Entry 7VAP (electron microscopy, 3.00 A resolution); this record covers chains D and G of the 12 polymer chains in the assembly.

== Chain D ==
Name: V-type ATP synthase beta chain
Source organism: Thermus thermophilus HB8
UniProtKB: Q56404 (VATB_THET8); residue numbers follow UniProt; this construct covers 1-478
Amino-acid sequence (478 residues; numbered 1 to 478; the number before each row is that of its first residue):
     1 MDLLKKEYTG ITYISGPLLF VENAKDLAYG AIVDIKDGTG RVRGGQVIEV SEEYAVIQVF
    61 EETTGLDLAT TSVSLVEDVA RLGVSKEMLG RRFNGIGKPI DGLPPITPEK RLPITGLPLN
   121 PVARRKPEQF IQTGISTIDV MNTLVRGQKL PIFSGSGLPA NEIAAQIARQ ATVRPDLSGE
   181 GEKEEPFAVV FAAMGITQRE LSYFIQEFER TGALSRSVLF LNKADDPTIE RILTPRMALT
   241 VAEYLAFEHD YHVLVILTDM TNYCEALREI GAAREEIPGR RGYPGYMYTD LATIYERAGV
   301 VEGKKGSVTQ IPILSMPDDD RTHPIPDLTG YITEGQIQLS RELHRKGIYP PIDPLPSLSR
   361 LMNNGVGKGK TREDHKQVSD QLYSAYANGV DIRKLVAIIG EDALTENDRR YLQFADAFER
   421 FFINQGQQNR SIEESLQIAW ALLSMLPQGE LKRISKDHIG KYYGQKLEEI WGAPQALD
Disordered / not traced: 1-4, 475-478

== Chain G ==
Name: V-type ATP synthase subunit D
Source organism: Thermus thermophilus HB8
UniProtKB: O87880 (VATD_THET8); residues 1-223 here = UniProt positions 1-223
Amino-acid sequence (223 residues; numbered 1 to 223; the number before each row is that of its first residue):
     1 MSQVSPTRMN LLQRRGQLRL AQKGVDLLKK KRDALVAEFF GLVREAMEAR KALDQAAKEA
    61 YAALLLAQAF DGPEVVAGAA LGVPPLEGVE AEVENVWGSK VPRLKATFPD GALLSPVGTP
   121 AYTLEASRAF RRYAEALIRV ANTETRLKKI GEEIKKTTRR VNALEQVVIP GIRAQIRFIQ
   181 QVLEQRERED TFRLKRIKGK IEAREAEEEG GRPNPQVEIG AGL
Disordered / not traced: 1-3, 210-223

== Chain D / chain G interface ==
Contacting residue pairs (16):
  Glu-275(D) / Lys-198(G)  hydrogen bond (backbone-side chain)
  Ile-277(D) / Thr-191(G)
  Pro-278(D) / Leu-194(G)
  Arg-280(D) / Glu-187(G)
  Arg-281(D) / Arg-8(G)
  Arg-281(D) / Glu-187(G)
  Asp-318(D) / Leu-12(G)
  Asp-320(D) / Leu-12(G)
  Asp-320(D) / Arg-15(G)  salt bridge
  Thr-322(D) / Arg-15(G)  hydrogen bond
  Asp-391(D) / Lys-30(G)  salt bridge
  Lys-394(D) / Lys-23(G)
  Lys-394(D) / Leu-27(G)
  Leu-395(D) / Leu-27(G)  hydrophobic
  Ile-398(D) / Leu-27(G)  hydrophobic
  Ile-399(D) / Trp-97(G)  hydrophobic
Interface residues without a listed pair, chain D (15 interface residues in all): Gly-279, Ala-403
Interface residues without a listed pair, chain G (14 interface residues in all): Lys-31, Lys-195, Ile-201

== Overview ==
Chain D and chain G form an interface of 15 and 14 residues respectively; the contacts include 2 hydrogen
bonds and 2 salt bridges. Polar contacts include Asp-320(D)/Arg-15(G), Asp-391(D)/Lys-30(G) and
Glu-275(D)/Lys-198(G).
Here chain D is V-type ATP synthase beta chain and chain G is V-type ATP synthase subunit D, both from Thermus
thermophilus HB8. Entry 7VAP (V1EG of V/A-ATPase from Thermus thermophilus, high ATP, state2-2) was determined
by electron microscopy, deposited together with 7VAI, 7VAJ, 7VAK, 7VAL, 7VAM, 7VAN and 11 further entries.
